8RCN - chains B and Y of the 3 polymer chains in the assembly; structure by electron microscopy, 3.10 A resolution.

# Chain B
Protein: Serine/threonine-protein kinase mTOR
Organism: Homo sapiens
Notes: EC 2.7.11.1
UniProt: P42345 (MTOR_HUMAN); residues 1-2549 here = UniProt positions 1-2549
Sequence (2549 residues; numbered 1 to 2549; the number before each row is that of its first residue):
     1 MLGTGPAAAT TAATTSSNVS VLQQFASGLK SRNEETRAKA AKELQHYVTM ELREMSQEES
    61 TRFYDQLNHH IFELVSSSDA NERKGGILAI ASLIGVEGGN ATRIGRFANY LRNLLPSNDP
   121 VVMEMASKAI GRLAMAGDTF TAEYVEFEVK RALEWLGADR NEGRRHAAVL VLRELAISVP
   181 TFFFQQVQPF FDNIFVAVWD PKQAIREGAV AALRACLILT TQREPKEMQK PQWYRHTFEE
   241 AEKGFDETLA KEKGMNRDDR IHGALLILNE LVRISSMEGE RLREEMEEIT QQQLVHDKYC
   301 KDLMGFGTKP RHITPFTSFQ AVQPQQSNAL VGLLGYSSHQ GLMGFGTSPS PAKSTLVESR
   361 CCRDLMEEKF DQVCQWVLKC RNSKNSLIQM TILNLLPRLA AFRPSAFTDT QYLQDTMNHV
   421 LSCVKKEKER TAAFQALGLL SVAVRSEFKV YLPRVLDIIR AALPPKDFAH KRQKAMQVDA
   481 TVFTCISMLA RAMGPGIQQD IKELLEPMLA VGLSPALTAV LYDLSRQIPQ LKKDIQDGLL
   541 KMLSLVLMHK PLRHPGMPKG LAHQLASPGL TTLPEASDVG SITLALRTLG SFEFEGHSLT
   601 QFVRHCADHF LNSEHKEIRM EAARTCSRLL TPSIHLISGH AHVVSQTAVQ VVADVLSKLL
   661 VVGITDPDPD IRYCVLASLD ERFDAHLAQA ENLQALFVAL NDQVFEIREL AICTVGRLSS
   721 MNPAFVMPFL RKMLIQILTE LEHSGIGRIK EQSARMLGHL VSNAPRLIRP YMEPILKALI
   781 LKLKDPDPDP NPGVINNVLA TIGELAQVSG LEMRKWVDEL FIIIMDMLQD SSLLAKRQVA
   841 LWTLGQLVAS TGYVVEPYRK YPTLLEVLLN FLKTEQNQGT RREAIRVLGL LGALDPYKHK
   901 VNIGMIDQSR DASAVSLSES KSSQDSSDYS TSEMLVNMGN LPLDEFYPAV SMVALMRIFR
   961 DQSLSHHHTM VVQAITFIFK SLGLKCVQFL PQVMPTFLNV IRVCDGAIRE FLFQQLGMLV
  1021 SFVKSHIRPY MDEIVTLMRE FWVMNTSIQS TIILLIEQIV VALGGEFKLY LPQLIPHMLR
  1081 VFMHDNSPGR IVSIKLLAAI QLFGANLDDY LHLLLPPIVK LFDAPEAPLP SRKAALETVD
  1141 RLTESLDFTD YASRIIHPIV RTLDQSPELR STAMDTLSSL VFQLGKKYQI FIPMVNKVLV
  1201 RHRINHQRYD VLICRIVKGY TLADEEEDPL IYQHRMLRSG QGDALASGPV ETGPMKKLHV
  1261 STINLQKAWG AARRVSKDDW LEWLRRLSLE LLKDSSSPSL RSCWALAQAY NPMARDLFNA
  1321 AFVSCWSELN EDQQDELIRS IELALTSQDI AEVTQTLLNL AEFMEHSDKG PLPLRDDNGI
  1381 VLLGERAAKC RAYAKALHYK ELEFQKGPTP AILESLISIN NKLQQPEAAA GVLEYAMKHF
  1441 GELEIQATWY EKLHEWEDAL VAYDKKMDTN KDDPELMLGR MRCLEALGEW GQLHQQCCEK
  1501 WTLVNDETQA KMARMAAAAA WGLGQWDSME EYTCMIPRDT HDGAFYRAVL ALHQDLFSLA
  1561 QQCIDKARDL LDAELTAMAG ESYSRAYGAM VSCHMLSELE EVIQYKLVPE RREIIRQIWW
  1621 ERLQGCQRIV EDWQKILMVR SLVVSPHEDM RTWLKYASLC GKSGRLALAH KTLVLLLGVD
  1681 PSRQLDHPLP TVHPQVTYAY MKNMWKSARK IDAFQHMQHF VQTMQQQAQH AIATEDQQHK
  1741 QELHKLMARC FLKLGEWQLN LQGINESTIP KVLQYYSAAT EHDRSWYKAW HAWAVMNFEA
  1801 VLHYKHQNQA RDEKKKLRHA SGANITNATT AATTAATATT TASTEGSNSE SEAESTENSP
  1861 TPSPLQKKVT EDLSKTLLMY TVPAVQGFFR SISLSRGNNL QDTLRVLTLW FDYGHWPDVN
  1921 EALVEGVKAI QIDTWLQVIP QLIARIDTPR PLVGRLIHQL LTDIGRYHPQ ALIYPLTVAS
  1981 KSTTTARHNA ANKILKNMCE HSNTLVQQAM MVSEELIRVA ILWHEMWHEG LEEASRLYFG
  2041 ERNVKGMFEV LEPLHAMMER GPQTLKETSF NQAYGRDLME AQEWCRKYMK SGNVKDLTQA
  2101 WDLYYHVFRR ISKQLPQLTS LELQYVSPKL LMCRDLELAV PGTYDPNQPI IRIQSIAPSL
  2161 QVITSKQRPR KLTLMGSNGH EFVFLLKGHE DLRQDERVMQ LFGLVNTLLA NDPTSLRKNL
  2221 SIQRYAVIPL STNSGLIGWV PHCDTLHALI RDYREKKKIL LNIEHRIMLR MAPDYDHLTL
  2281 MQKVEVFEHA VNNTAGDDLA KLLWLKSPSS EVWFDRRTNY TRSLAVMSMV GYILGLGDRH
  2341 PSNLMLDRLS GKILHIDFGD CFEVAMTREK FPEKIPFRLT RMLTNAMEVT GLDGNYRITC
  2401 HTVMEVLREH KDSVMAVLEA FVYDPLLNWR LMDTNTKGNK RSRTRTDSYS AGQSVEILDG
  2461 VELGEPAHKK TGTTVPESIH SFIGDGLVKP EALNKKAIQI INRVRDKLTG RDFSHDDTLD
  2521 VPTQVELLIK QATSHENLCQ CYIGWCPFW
Disordered / not traced: 1-774, 787-790, 904-932, 1223-1260, 1442-1512, 1524-1527, 1549, 1815-1866, 2437-2491
Curated features (UniProtKB/Swiss-Prot):
  - region: Val-2162 to Arg-2168 (G-loop), Lys-2258 to Gly-2296 (Interaction with MLST8), Gly-2335 to Asn-2343 (Catalytic loop), His-2355 to Thr-2380 (Activation loop)
  - binding site (1D-myo-inositol hexakisphosphate): Lys-1662, Lys-1702, Arg-1749
  - binding site (ATP): Ser-2165, Gln-2167, Leu-2185, Lys-2187, Glu-2190, Tyr-2225, Gly-2238, Trp-2239, Val-2240, Thr-2245, Met-2345, Ile-2356
  - binding site (Mg(2+)): Asn-2343, Asp-2357
  - modified residue: Met-1 (N-acetylmethionine), Ser-567 (Phosphoserine), Thr-1162 (Phosphothreonine), Lys-1218 (N6-acetyllysine), Ser-1261 (Phosphoserine), Ser-2159 (Phosphoserine), Thr-2164 (Phosphothreonine), Thr-2173 (Phosphothreonine), Thr-2446 (Phosphothreonine), Ser-2448 (Phosphoserine), Ser-2478 (Phosphoserine), Ser-2481 (Phosphoserine)
  - cross-link: Lys-2066 (Glycyl lysine isopeptide (Lys-Gly) (interchain with G-Cter in ubiquitin))
  - natural variant: Ala-8 (A8S: In a lung large cell carcinoma sample), Met-135 (M135T: In a metastatic melanoma sample), Arg-624 (R624H: In FCORD2; uncertain significance), Asp-1376 (D1376E: Found in a patient with focal epilepsy; uncertain significance), Tyr-1450 (Y1450D: In FCORD2), Trp-1456 (W1456G: In FCORD2), Ala-1459 (A1459D: In FCORD2; A1459S: In FCORD2; uncertain significance), Leu-1460 (L1460P: In FCORD2), Cys-1483 (C1483R: In FCORD2), Trp-1490 (W1490R: In SKS), Met-1595 (M1595I: In SKS), Arg-1709 (R1709H: In FCORD2; uncertain significance), 13 further natural variant entries in UniProt
  - mutagenesis: Lys-2066 (K2066R: Complete loss ubiquitination by the SCF(FBXO22) complex), Ser-2159 (S2159A: Reduces mTORC1-associated S-2481 autophosphorylation; when associated with A-2164. Reduced activity of the mTORC1 complex; S2159D: Mimics phosphorylation ...), Thr-2164 (T2164A: Reduces mTORC1-associated S-2481 autophosphorylation; when associated with A-2159; T2164E: Stronger phosphorylation of RPS6KB1; when associated with D-2159), Thr-2173 (T2173A: Increased mTOR kinase activity), His-2340 (H2340A: Barely detectable kinase activity), Asp-2357 (D2357E: Kinase-dead mutant, loss of interaction with TM4SF5 and loss of lysosome membrane localization; when associated with I-2364), Val-2364 (V2364I: Kinase-dead mutant, loss of interaction with TM4SF5 and loss of lysosome membrane localization; when associated with E-2357)
Metal / ion sites: Mg2+: Pro-2341, Ser-2342, Leu-2344
Small-molecule neighbours: AMP-PNP (ANP; phosphoaminophosphonic acid-adenylate ester): Ser-2165, Pro-2169, Leu-2185, Lys-2187, Glu-2190, Ile-2237, Gly-2238, Trp-2239, Val-2240, Thr-2245, Met-2345, Ile-2356, Asp-2357

# Chain Y
Protein: Regulatory-associated protein of mTOR
Organism: Homo sapiens
UniProt: Q8N122 (RPTOR_HUMAN); residues 1-1335 here = UniProt positions 1-1335
Sequence (1335 residues; numbered 1 to 1335; the number before each row is that of its first residue):
     1 MESEMLQSPL LGLGEEDEAD LTDWNLPLAF MKKRHCEKIE GSKSLAQSWR MKDRMKTVSV
    61 ALVLCLNVGV DPPDVVKTTP CARLECWIDP LSMGPQKALE TIGANLQKQY ENWQPRARYK
   121 QSLDPTVDEV KKLCTSLRRN AKEERVLFHY NGHGVPRPTV NGEVWVFNKN YTQYIPLSIY
   181 DLQTWMGSPS IFVYDCSNAG LIVKSFKQFA LQREQELEVA AINPNHPLAQ MPLPPSMKNC
   241 IQLAACEATE LLPMIPDLPA DLFTSCLTTP IKIALRWFCM QKCVSLVPGV TLDLIEKIPG
   301 RLNDRRTPLG ELNWIFTAIT DTIAWNVLPR DLFQKLFRQD LLVASLFRNF LLAERIMRSY
   361 NCTPVSSPRL PPTYMHAMWQ AWDLAVDICL SQLPTIIEEG TAFRHSPFFA EQLTAFQVWL
   421 TMGVENRNPP EQLPIVLQVL LSQVHRLRAL DLLGRFLDLG PWAVSLALSV GIFPYVLKLL
   481 QSSARELRPL LVFIWAKILA VDSSCQADLV KDNGHKYFLS VLADPYMPAE HRTMTAFILA
   541 VIVNSYHTGQ EACLQGNLIA ICLEQLNDPH PLLRQWVAIC LGRIWQNFDS ARWCGVRDSA
   601 HEKLYSLLSD PIPEVRCAAV FALGTFVGNS AERTDHSTTI DHNVAMMLAQ LVSDGSPMVR
   661 KELVVALSHL VVQYESNFCT VALQFIEEEK NYALPSPATT EGGSLTPVRD SPCTPRLRSV
   721 SSYGNIRAVA TARSLNKSLQ NLSLTEESGG AVAFSPGNLS TSSSASSTLG SPENEEHILS
   781 FETIDKMRRA SSYSSLNSLI GVSFNSVYTQ IWRVLLHLAA DPYPEVSDVA MKVLNSIAYK
   841 ATVNARPQRV LDTSSLTQSA PASPTNKGVH IHQAGGSPPA SSTSSSSLTN DVAKQPVSRD
   901 LPSGRPGTTG PAGAQYTPHS HQFPRTRKMF DKGPEQTADD ADDAAGHKSF ISATVQTGFC
   961 DWSARYFAQP VMKIPEEHDL ESQIRKEREW RFLRNSRVRR QAQQVIQKGI TRLDDQIFLN
  1021 RNPGVPSVVK FHPFTPCIAV ADKDSICFWD WEKGEKLDYF HNGNPRYTRV TAMEYLNGQD
  1081 CSLLLTATDD GAIRVWKNFA DLEKNPEMVT AWQGLSDMLP TTRGAGMVVD WEQETGLLMS
  1141 SGDVRIVRIW DTDREMKVQD IPTGADSCVT SLSCDSHRSL IVAGLGDGSI RVYDRRMALS
  1201 ECRVMTYREH TAWVVKASLQ KRPDGHIVSV SVNGDVRIFD PRMPESVNVL QIVKGLTALD
  1261 IHPQADLIAC GSVNQFTAIY NSSGELINNI KYYDGFMGQR VGAISCLAFH PHWPHLAVGS
  1321 NDYYISVYSV EKRVR
Disordered / not traced: 1-53, 220-235, 395-1335
Curated features (UniProtKB/Swiss-Prot):
  - modified residue: Ser-44 (Phosphoserine), Ser-122 (Phosphoserine), Ser-696 (Phosphoserine), Thr-706 (Phosphothreonine), Ser-719 (Phosphoserine), Ser-721 (Phosphoserine), Ser-722 (Phosphoserine), Ser-738 (Phosphoserine), Ser-791 (Phosphoserine), Ser-792 (Phosphoserine), Ser-836 (Phosphoserine), Ser-855 (Phosphoserine), Ser-859 (Phosphoserine), Ser-863 (Phosphoserine), Thr-865 (Phosphothreonine), Ser-877 (Phosphoserine), Ser-982 (Phosphoserine), Lys-1097 (N6-acetyllysine)
  - glycosylation: Thr-700 (O-linked (GlcNAc) threonine)
  - cross-link (Glycyl lysine isopeptide (Lys-Gly)): Lys-932 (interchain with G-Cter in ubiquitin), Lys-948 (interchain with G-Cter in ubiquitin)
  - mutagenesis: Asn-557 to Glu-564 (In alpha24 mutant; abolished interaction with GTP-bound RRAGA and recruitment to lysosomes), Ala-560 (A560F: In alphax3 mutant; abolished interaction with GTP-bound RRAGA and recruitment to lysosomes; when associated with E-597 and A-635), Cys-594 to Asp-598 (In alpha26 mutant; abolished interaction with GTP-bound RRAGA and recruitment to lysosomes), Arg-597 (R597E: In alphax3 mutant; abolished interaction with GTP-bound RRAGA and recruitment to lysosomes; when associated with F-560 and A-635), Thr-634 to His-636 (In alpha29 mutant; abolished interaction with GTP-bound RRAGA and recruitment to lysosomes), Asp-635 (D635A: In alphax3 mutant; abolished interaction with GTP-bound RRAGA and recruitment to lysosomes; when associated with F-560 and E-597), Thr-699 (T699A: Does not affect O-GlcNAcylation in response to glucose sufficiency), Thr-700 (T700A: Abolished O-GlcNAcylation in response to glucose sufficiency, leading to decreased mTORC1 activation), Ser-722 (S722A: Abolishes AMPK-mediated phosphorylation; when associated with A-792. Increased O-GlcNAcylation; when associated with A-792), Lys-737 (K737R: Does not affect ubiquitination), Ser-791 (S791A/D: Abolished phosphorylation after forskolin treatment), Ser-792 (S792A: Abolishes AMPK-mediated phosphorylation; when associated with A-722. Increased O-GlcNAcylation; when associated with A-722. Does not affect phosphorylation after forskolin treatment), 10 further mutagenesis entries in UniProt

# How chain B and chain Y interact
Residue-residue contacts (20):
  Leu-984(B) / Val-76(Y)  hydrophobic
  Val-987(B) / Thr-78(Y)
  His-1026(B) / Val-76(Y)
  His-1026(B) / Thr-78(Y)  hydrogen bond
  His-1026(B) / Thr-79(Y)
  Arg-1028(B) / Thr-79(Y)
  Arg-1028(B) / Met-254(Y)
  Gly-1064(B) / Asn-361(Y)
  Gly-1065(B) / Ser-359(Y)
  Asp-1108(B) / Arg-358(Y)  salt bridge
  Asp-1109(B) / Cys-283(Y)
  Ser-1145(B) / Arg-358(Y)
  Ser-1145(B) / Tyr-374(Y)
  Asp-1147(B) / Met-375(Y)
  Gln-2114(B) / Lys-97(Y)  hydrogen bond
  Gln-2117(B) / Gly-94(Y)  hydrogen bond (backbone-backbone)
  Gln-2117(B) / Pro-95(Y)
  Gln-2117(B) / Gln-96(Y)  hydrogen bond (side chain-backbone)
  Gln-2117(B) / Lys-97(Y)
  Ser-2120(B) / Ser-92(Y)
Other interface residues (no listed pair), chain B (20 interface residues in all): Glu-1066, Lys-1068, Ala-1105, Tyr-1110, Gln-1183, Leu-2118, Thr-2119
Other interface residues (no listed pair), chain Y (19 interface residues in all): Met-93, Ile-255, Pro-256, Gln-281

# Summary
Chain B and chain Y form an interface of 20 and 19 residues respectively, with 4 hydrogen bonds and 1 salt
bridge. Polar contacts include Asp-1108(B)/Arg-358(Y), His-1026(B)/Thr-78(Y) and Gln-2114(B)/Lys-97(Y). Chain
B binds AMP-PNP.
Chain B is Serine/threonine-protein kinase mTOR and chain Y is Regulatory-associated protein of mTOR, both
from Homo sapiens; the structure, CryoEM structure of mTORC1 with a paediatric kidney cancer-associated
1455-EWED-1458 duplication in mTOR, Focused region of ..., was determined by electron microscopy.
